3ENG - chain A; structure by X-ray diffraction, 1.90 A resolution.

# Chain A
Protein: Endoglucanase V cellobiose complex
Source organism: Humicola insolens
Notes: EC 3.2.1.4; fragment: catalytic core, residues 1 - 210
UniProt: P43316 (GUN5_HUMIN); residues 1-213 here = UniProt positions 1-213
Chain sequence (213 residues; each row starts with the number of its first residue):
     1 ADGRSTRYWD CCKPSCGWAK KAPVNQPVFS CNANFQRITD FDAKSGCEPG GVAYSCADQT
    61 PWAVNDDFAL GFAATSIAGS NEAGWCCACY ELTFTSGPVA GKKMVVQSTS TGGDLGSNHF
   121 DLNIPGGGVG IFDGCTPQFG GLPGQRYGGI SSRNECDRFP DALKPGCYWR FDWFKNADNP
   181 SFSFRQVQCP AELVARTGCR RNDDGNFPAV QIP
Disulfides: C11-C135, C12-C47, C16-C86, C31-C56, C87-C199, C89-C189, C156-C167

# Summary
Chain A is Endoglucanase V cellobiose complex (Humicola insolens); the structure, Structure of endoglucanase V
cellobiose complex, was determined by X-ray diffraction (same publication as 4ENG).
